9R95 - chains A and T of the 6 polymer chains in the assembly; structure by electron microscopy, 3.20 A resolution.

# Chain A
Molecule: DNA-directed RNA polymerase, mitochondrial
Organism: Homo sapiens
Notes: EC 2.7.7.6
UniProtKB: O00411 (RPOM_HUMAN); residue numbers follow UniProt; this construct covers 43-1230
Chain sequence (1188 residues; each row starts with the number of its first residue):
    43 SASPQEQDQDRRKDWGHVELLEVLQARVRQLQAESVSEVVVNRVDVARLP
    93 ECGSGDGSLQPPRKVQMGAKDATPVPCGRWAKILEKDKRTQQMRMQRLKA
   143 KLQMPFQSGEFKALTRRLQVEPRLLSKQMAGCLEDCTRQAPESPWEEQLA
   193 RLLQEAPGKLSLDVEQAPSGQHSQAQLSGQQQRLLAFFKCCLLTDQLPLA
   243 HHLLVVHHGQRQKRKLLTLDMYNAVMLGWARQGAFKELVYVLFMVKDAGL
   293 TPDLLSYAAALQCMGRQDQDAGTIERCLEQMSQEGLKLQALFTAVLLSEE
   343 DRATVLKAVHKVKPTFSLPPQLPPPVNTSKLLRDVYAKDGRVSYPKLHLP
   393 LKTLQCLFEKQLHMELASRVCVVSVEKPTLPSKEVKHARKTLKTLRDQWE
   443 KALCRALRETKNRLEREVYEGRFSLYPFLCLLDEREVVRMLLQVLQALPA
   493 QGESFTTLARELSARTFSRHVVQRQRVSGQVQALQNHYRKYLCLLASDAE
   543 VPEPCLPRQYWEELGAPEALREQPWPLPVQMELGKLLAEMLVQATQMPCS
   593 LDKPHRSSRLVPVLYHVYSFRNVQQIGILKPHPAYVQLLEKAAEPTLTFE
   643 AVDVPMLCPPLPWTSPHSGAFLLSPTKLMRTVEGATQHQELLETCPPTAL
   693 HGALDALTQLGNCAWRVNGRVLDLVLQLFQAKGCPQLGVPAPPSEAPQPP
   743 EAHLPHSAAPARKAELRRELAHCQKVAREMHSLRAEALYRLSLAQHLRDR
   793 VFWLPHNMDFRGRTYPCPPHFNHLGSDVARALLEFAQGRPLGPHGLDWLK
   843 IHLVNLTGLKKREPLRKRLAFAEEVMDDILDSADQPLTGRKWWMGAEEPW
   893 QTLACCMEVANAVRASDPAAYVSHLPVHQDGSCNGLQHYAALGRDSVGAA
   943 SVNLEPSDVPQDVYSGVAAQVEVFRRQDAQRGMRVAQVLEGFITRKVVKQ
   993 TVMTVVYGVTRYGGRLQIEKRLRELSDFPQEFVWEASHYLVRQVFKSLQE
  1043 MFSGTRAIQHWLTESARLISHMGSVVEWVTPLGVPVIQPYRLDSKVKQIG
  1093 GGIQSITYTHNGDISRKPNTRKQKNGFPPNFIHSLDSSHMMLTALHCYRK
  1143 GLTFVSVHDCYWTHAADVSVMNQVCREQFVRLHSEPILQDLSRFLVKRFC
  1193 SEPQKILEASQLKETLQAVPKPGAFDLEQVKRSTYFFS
Unresolved in the structure: 43-121, 147-157, 200-216, 741-755
Reported in the primary citation:
  - mutagenesis - W1026A: decreased catalytic activity

# Chain T
Molecule: Template strand DNA
Sequence (56 nucleotides; numbered -1 to 54; the number before each row is that of its first residue; numbers below 1 keep their minus sign (DC-1 is residue -1)):
    -1 CAAATTTTATCTCCAGGCGGTATGCACTTTTAACAGTCACCCCCCAACTA
    49 ACACAT
Unresolved in the structure: -1 to 0, 50-54

# Interface between chain A and chain T
Residue-residue contacts - 47 pairs, chain A then chain T:
  Arg253(A) - DT26(T)  salt bridge to the phosphate
  Thr498(A) - DG15(T)  base contact
  Arg502(A) - DG14(T)  hydrogen bond to the base
  Arg502(A) - DG15(T)  hydrogen bond to the base
  Tyr610(A) - DG17(T)  phosphate contact
  Tyr610(A) - DG18(T)  hydrogen bond to the phosphate
  Gln616(A) - DC16(T)  base contact
  Gln617(A) - DC16(T)  hydrogen bond to the base
  Gln617(A) - DG17(T)  sugar contact
  Gly619(A) - DG17(T)  phosphate contact
  Lys669(A) - DA13(T)  base contact
  Arg672(A) - DC12(T)  phosphate contact
  Arg672(A) - DA13(T)  salt bridge to the phosphate
  Thr673(A) - DA13(T)  base contact
  Val674(A) - DA13(T)  sugar contact
  Val674(A) - DG14(T)  base contact
  Glu675(A) - DA13(T)  base contact
  Glu675(A) - DG14(T)  base contact
  Asp801(A) - DC12(T)  sugar contact
  Phe802(A) - DC11(T)  phosphate contact
  Arg803(A) - DC11(T)  hydrogen bond to the sugar
  Tyr807(A) - DC12(T)  sugar contact
  Thr996(A) - DC9(T)  base contact
  Tyr999(A) - DC9(T)  sugar contact
  Tyr999(A) - DT10(T)  stacking on the base
  Gly1000(A) - DC9(T)  sugar contact
  Val1001(A) - DC9(T)  sugar contact
  Thr1002(A) - DT8(T)  hydrogen bond to the phosphate
  Thr1002(A) - DC9(T)  hydrogen bond to the phosphate
  Tyr1004(A) - DT8(T)  stacking on the base
  Gly1005(A) - DC9(T)  phosphate contact
  Gln1009(A) - DC9(T)  hydrogen bond to the base
  Tyr1082(A) - DC11(T)  hydrogen bond to the phosphate
  Gln1096(A) - DG17(T)  hydrogen bond to the phosphate
  Ser1097(A) - DG17(T)  phosphate contact
  Ser1097(A) - DG18(T)  hydrogen bond to the phosphate
  Ile1098(A) - DG17(T)  phosphate contact
  Thr1099(A) - DG15(T)  sugar contact
  Thr1099(A) - DC16(T)  sugar contact
  Thr1099(A) - DG17(T)  hydrogen bond to the phosphate
  Tyr1100(A) - DG15(T)  base contact
  Thr1101(A) - DG15(T)  hydrogen bond to the base
  Asn1103(A) - DG14(T)  hydrogen bond to the base
  Asn1103(A) - DG15(T)  base contact
  Arg1113(A) - DT8(T)  salt bridge to the phosphate
  Pro1121(A) - DT10(T)  sugar contact
  His1125(A) - DT10(T)  base contact
Other interface residues (no listed pair), chain A (44 interface residues in all): Gln252, Gln254, Leu569, Met573, Ile618, Ile1095, Asn1117, Gly1118, Asn1122
Other interface residues (no listed pair), chain T (15 interface residues in all): DA7, DC25, DT27

# Summary
44 residues of chain A face 15 of chain T across their interface, with 14 hydrogen bonds, 3 salt bridges and 2
aromatic stacking contacts. Polar contacts include Arg502(A)-DG14(T), Arg502(A)-DG15(T) and Gln617(A)-DC16(T).
The paper reports that W1026A of chain A reduces catalytic activity.
Here chain A is DNA-directed RNA polymerase, mitochondrial (Homo sapiens) and chain T is Template strand DNA.
Entry 9R95 (Cryo-EM structure of the human mitochondrial RNA polymerase transcription initiation complex
(POLRMT/TFAM/TFB2M/DNA/RNA) with a slipped 3-mer ...) was determined by electron microscopy (same publication
as 9GZM, 9GZN, 9GZO and 9R96).
